6BZG - chains B and A; structure by X-ray diffraction, 2.13 A resolution.

# Chain B
Name: Protein ZIP2
From: Saccharomyces cerevisiae
UniProtKB: P53061 (ZIP2_YEAST); numbering as in UniProt (aligned over 499-704)
Amino-acid sequence (206 residues; numbered 499 to 704; the number before each row is that of its first residue):
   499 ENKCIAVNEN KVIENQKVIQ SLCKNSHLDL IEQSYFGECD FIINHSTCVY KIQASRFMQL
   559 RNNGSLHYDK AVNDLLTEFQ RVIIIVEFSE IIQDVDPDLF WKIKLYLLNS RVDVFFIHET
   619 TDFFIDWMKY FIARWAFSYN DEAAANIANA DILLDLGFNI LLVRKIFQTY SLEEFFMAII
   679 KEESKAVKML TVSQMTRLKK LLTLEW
Not modelled in the structure: 638-645
Construct notes: engineered mutation Ala641 (Lys in P53061), Ala642 (Glu in P53061), Ala643 (Lys in P53061)

# Chain A
Name: Sporulation-specific protein 16
From: Saccharomyces cerevisiae
UniProtKB: P17122 (SPO16_YEAST); residue numbers follow UniProt; this construct covers 2-198
Amino-acid sequence (197 residues; row label = number of the first residue in the row):
     2 SEFFWDVQKI QEISNVEEHS VVKCVTVNTS RLISQLNEEL QDEESGVNFI VTQLQLLINN
    62 VYEKIQKSPG VPAHRSLMIN LNFTRLKFSI AYWDILLERS LDLINGPSKT GARYFITEVT
   122 PVDRSRYVEN NQYFLAFKAN QRLTRNSVDM DEFIDFEILI KQIIFDLFKK NGIPDQDFEA
   182 ILSRFHNLES LVVAFNE
Not modelled in the structure: 2, 70-75, 198

# Interface between chain B and chain A
Pairs across the interface (107):
  Phe534(B) with Met151(A), hydrophobic
  Leu558(B) with Tyr134(A)
  Gly562(B) with Tyr134(A)
  Leu564(B) with Tyr134(A), hydrophobic
  Asp567(B) with Phe138(A)
  Asn571(B) with Phe138(A); Asn141(A); Gln142(A); Thr145(A)
  Leu574(B) with Gln142(A)
  Thr575(B) with Thr145(A), hydrogen bond (side chain-backbone); Ser148(A)
  Glu576(B) with Met151(A)
  Phe586(B) with Ser90(A); Ile91(A), hydrophobic; Ala92(A), hydrophobic
  Gln591(B) with Ser90(A)
  Asp596(B) with Thr121(A); Val123(A)
  Phe598(B) with Ile91(A), hydrophobic
  Trp599(B) with Thr118(A); Thr121(A), hydrogen bond; Val123(A), hydrophobic; Arg125(A); Tyr128(A), hydrophobic
  Lys602(B) with Asp95(A), salt bridge; Phe116(A); Ile117(A); Thr118(A)
  Leu603(B) with Phe135(A); Lys139(A), hydrogen bond (backbone-side chain)
  Tyr604(B) with Tyr128(A); Tyr134(A), hydrogen bond (side chain-backbone); Phe135(A), hydrophobic; Phe138(A); Lys139(A), hydrogen bond (backbone-side chain)
  Leu606(B) with Val17(A), hydrophobic; Glu18(A); Val23(A), hydrophobic; Met79(A), hydrophobic; Lys139(A), hydrogen bond (backbone-side chain)
  Asn607(B) with Glu18(A); Arg114(A), hydrogen bond (backbone-side chain); Gln142(A), hydrogen bond
  Ser608(B) with Arg114(A)
  Val610(B) with Arg114(A), hydrogen bond (backbone-side chain)
  Asp611(B) with Arg114(A), salt bridge
  Phe613(B) with Asp95(A); Glu99(A)
  Phe614(B) with Ala92(A); Asp95(A), hydrogen bond (backbone-side chain)
  His616(B) with Ser90(A), hydrogen bond; Ala92(A); Tyr93(A)
  Trp625(B) with Asp95(A); Ile96(A), hydrophobic; Glu99(A)
  Tyr628(B) with Glu99(A), hydrogen bond; Asp103(A), hydrogen bond
  Arg632(B) with Glu99(A), salt bridge; Asp103(A), salt bridge; Lys110(A)
  Asn647(B) with Asp167(A), hydrogen bond
  Ile650(B) with Leu160(A); Gln163(A)
  Asp653(B) with Ile155(A); Leu160(A)
  Leu654(B) with Ile155(A); Leu160(A), hydrophobic
  Glu671(B) with Lys171(A); Asn197(A)
  Phe674(B) with Ile164(A), hydrophobic
  Met675(B) with Val193(A), hydrophobic; Val194(A), hydrophobic; Asn197(A)
  Ile678(B) with Glu190(A); Val194(A), hydrophobic
  Val690(B) with Arg146(A); Asn147(A)
  Ser691(B) with Arg146(A); Ser148(A)
  Arg695(B) with Met151(A); Asp152(A); Ile155(A); Phe157(A)
  Lys698(B) with Asp152(A), salt bridge; Phe157(A)
  Leu699(B) with Leu160(A), hydrophobic; Ile161(A); Ile164(A), hydrophobic; Leu189(A)
  Leu700(B) with Asn188(A); Leu189(A); Glu190(A), hydrogen bond (backbone-backbone)
  Thr701(B) with Asn188(A), hydrogen bond (backbone-side chain)
  Leu702(B) with Phe157(A), hydrophobic; Ile161(A), hydrophobic; Asn188(A)
  Glu703(B) with His187(A)
  Trp704(B) with Ile161(A), hydrophobic; Ile165(A), hydrophobic; Leu183(A), hydrogen bond (side chain-backbone); Phe186(A), hydrogen bond (side chain-backbone); His187(A), hydrogen bond (backbone-backbone); Asn188(A); Leu189(A); Leu192(A), hydrophobic
Other interface residues (no listed pair), chain B (54 interface residues in all): Val570, Lys600, Leu605, Arg609, Val612, Ile615, Phe621, Gly655
Other interface residues (no listed pair), chain A (55 interface residues in all): Ser77, Val129, Leu168
From the paper, about this interface:
  - interface residues, chain B: Trp704(B)

# Overview
54 residues of chain B face 55 of chain A across their interface, with 19 hydrogen bonds and 5 salt bridges.
Among the polar pairs are Lys602(B)-Asp95(A), Asp611(B)-Arg114(A) and Arg632(B)-Glu99(A). From the paper: the
interface residue Trp704(B).
Here chain B is Protein ZIP2 and chain A is Sporulation-specific protein 16, both from Saccharomyces
cerevisiae. Entry 6BZG (Structure of S. cerevisiae Zip2:Spo16 complex, P212121 form) was determined by X-ray
diffraction.
